3MGR - chains A and I of the 10 polymer chains in the assembly; structure by X-ray diffraction, 2.30 A resolution.

== Chain A ==
Protein: Histone H3.2
Source organism: Xenopus laevis
UniProtKB: P84233 (H32_XENLA); residues 1-135 here correspond to UniProt positions 2-136 (UniProt number = residue number + 1)
Amino-acid sequence (135 residues; each row starts with the number of its first residue):
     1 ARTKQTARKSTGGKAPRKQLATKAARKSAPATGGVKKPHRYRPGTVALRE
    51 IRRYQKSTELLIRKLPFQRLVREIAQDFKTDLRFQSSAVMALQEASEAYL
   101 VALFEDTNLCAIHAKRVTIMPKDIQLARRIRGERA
Not modelled in the structure: 1-36
Curated features (UniProtKB/Swiss-Prot):
  - modified residue: Arg2 (Asymmetric dimethylarginine), Thr3 (Phosphothreonine), Lys4 (Allysine), Gln5 (5-glutamyl dopamine), Thr6 (Phosphothreonine), Arg8 (Citrulline), Lys9 (N6,N6,N6-trimethyllysine), Ser10 (ADP-ribosylserine), Thr11 (Phosphothreonine), Lys14 (N6-(2-hydroxyisobutyryl)lysine), Arg17 (Asymmetric dimethylarginine), Lys18 (N6-(2-hydroxyisobutyryl)lysine), Lys23 (N6-(2-hydroxyisobutyryl)lysine), Arg26 (Citrulline), Lys27 (N6,N6,N6-trimethyllysine), Ser28 (ADP-ribosylserine), Lys36 (N6,N6,N6-trimethyllysine), Lys37 (N6-methyllysine), Tyr41 (Phosphotyrosine), Lys56 (N6,N6,N6-trimethyllysine) and 8 more in UniProt
  - lipidation: Cys110 (S-palmitoyl cysteine)

== Chain I ==
Molecule: 147-nt DNA strand
Sequence (147 nucleotides; row label = number of the first residue in the row; numbers below 1 keep their minus sign (DA-73 is residue -73)):
   -73 ATCAATATCCACCTGCAGATACTACCAAAAGTGTATTTGGAAACTGCTCC
   -23 ATCAAAAGGCATGTTCAGCTGGAATCCAGCTGAACATGCCTTTTGATGGA
    27 GCAGTTTCCAAATACACTTTTGGTAGTATCTGCAGGTGGATATTGAT
Ion coordination: rubidium ion site 1: DT-66 (shared with 2 residues of chain J); Mn2+ site 1 near DG-35 (its only coordinating residue here); rubidium ion site 2 near DC-25 (its only coordinating residue here); Mn2+ site 2 near DG-3 (its only coordinating residue here); Mn2+ site 3 near DG5 (its only coordinating residue here); Mn2+ site 4 near DG27 (its only coordinating residue here); Mn2+ site 5 near DG48 (its only coordinating residue here); Mn2+ site 6 near DG61 (its only coordinating residue here)

== Chain A / chain I interface ==
Contacting residue pairs - 28 pairs, chain A then chain I:
  Lys37(A) with DT73(I), salt bridge to the phosphate
  Arg40(A) with DG71(I), sugar contact
  Tyr41(A) with DT70(I), phosphate contact; DG71(I), phosphate contact
  Arg42(A) with DG-6(I), sugar contact; DC-5(I), salt bridge to the phosphate; DG71(I), hydrogen bond to the phosphate; DA72(I), salt bridge to the phosphate
  Pro43(A) with DG-6(I), phosphate contact; DC-5(I), phosphate contact
  Thr45(A) with DT70(I), phosphate contact; DG71(I), hydrogen bond to the phosphate
  Arg63(A) with DA-13(I), sugar contact
  Arg72(A) with DA-23(I), salt bridge to the phosphate
  Arg83(A) with DC-24(I), phosphate contact; DA-23(I), phosphate contact
  Phe84(A) with DC-24(I), sugar contact; DA-23(I), hydrogen bond to the phosphate
  Gln85(A) with DC-24(I), phosphate contact
  Ser86(A) with DC-24(I), hydrogen bond to the phosphate
  Lys115(A) with DG-3(I), phosphate contact
  Arg116(A) with DG-3(I), phosphate contact; DG-2(I), phosphate contact
  Val117(A) with DT-4(I), phosphate contact; DG-3(I), hydrogen bond to the phosphate
  Thr118(A) with DT-4(I), hydrogen bond to the phosphate; DG-3(I), hydrogen bond to the phosphate
  Met120(A) with DG-2(I), phosphate contact

== Overview ==
Chain A and chain I form an interface of 17 and 12 residues respectively, with 7 hydrogen bonds and 4 salt
bridges. Polar contacts include Arg42(A)-DG71(I), Thr45(A)-DG71(I) and Phe84(A)-DA-23(I).
Here chain A is Histone H3.2 (Xenopus laevis) and chain I is a 147-nt DNA strand. Entry 3MGR (Binding of
Rubidium ions to the Nucleosome Core Particle) was determined by X-ray diffraction, deposited together with
3MGP, 3MGQ and 3MGS.
